Entry 5M4Q (X-ray diffraction, 1.73 A resolution); this record covers chains A and B.

Chain A (and B):
Protein: Xaa-Pro dipeptidase
Source organism: Homo sapiens
Notes: EC 3.4.13.9; chain B of this document is another copy of the same molecule, construct and numbering; everything in this record applies to it too
Reference sequence: P12955 (PEPD_HUMAN); numbering as in UniProt (aligned over 6-489)
Amino-acid sequence (484 residues; numbered 6 to 489; the number before each row is that of its first residue):
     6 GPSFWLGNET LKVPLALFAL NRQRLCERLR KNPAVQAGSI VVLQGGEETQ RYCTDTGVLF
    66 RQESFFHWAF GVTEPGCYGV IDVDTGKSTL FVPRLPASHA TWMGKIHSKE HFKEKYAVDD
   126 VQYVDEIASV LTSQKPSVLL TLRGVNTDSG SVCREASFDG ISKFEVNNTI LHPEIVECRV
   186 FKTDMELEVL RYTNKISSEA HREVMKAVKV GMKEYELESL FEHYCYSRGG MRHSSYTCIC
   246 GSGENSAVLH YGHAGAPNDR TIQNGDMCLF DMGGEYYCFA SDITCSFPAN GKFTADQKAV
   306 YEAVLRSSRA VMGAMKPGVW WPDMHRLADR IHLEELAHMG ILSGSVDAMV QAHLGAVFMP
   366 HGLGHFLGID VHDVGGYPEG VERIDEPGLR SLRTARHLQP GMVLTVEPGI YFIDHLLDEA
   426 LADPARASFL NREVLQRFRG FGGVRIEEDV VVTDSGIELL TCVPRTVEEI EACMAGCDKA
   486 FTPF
Disulfide bonds: Cys-482 forms a disulfide with the same residue of a neighbouring copy of this chain
Metal / ion sites: Mn2+ site 1: Asp-276, Asp-287, Glu-452 (together with hydroxide ion); Mn2+ site 2: Asp-287, His-370, Glu-412, Glu-452 (together with hydroxide ion)
Small-molecule neighbours:
  - hydroxide ion (OH): Asp-276, Asp-287, His-370, Glu-412, Arg-450, Glu-452
  - proline (PRO): Leu-254, His-255, Asp-276, His-366, His-370, His-377, Arg-398, Glu-412, Arg-450
UniProt features mapped onto this chain:
  - binding site (a dipeptide): His-255, Asp-287, His-377, Arg-398
  - binding site (Mn(2+)): Asp-276, Asp-287, His-370, Glu-412, Glu-452
  - modified residue: Ser-167 (Phosphoserine)
  - natural variant: Arg-184 (R184Q: In PD), Asp-276 (D276N: In PD), Gly-278 (G278D: In PD), Gly-448 (G448R: In PD), Glu-452 (deletion: In PD)

How chain A and chain B interact:
Contacting residue pairs (119; chain A residue first):
  Leu-11(A) / Lys-218(B)
  Leu-11(A) / Tyr-220(B)  hydrogen bond (backbone-side chain)
  Leu-11(A) / Asp-264(B)
  Gly-12(A) / Lys-218(B)
  Asn-13(A) / Lys-218(B)
  Asn-13(A) / Glu-221(B)  hydrogen bond
  Thr-15(A) / Tyr-220(B)
  Gly-51(A) / Tyr-57(B)
  Arg-56(A) / Arg-66(B)
  Arg-56(A) / Ser-239(B)  hydrogen bond (side chain-backbone)
  Arg-56(A) / Glu-280(B)  salt bridge
  Tyr-57(A) / Gly-51(B)
  Tyr-57(A) / Phe-65(B)
  Tyr-57(A) / Arg-66(B)  hydrogen bond (side chain-backbone)
  Tyr-57(A) / Gln-67(B)
  Tyr-57(A) / Glu-68(B)
  Cys-58(A) / Asn-151(B)
  Cys-58(A) / Ser-154(B)  hydrogen bond (backbone-side chain)
  Cys-58(A) / Ser-156(B)
  Cys-58(A) / Val-157(B)
  Cys-58(A) / Cys-158(B)  disulfide
  Thr-59(A) / Asn-151(B)
  Thr-59(A) / Ser-154(B)
  Thr-59(A) / Asp-375(B)
  Asp-60(A) / Asp-153(B)
  Asp-60(A) / Ser-154(B)
  Asp-60(A) / His-377(B)  salt bridge
  Asp-60(A) / Arg-398(B)  salt bridge
  Thr-61(A) / Ser-240(B)
  Phe-65(A) / Tyr-57(B)
  Phe-65(A) / Ala-259(B)  hydrophobic
  Arg-66(A) / Arg-56(B)
  Arg-66(A) / Tyr-57(B)  hydrogen bond (backbone-side chain)
  Gln-67(A) / Tyr-57(B)
  Glu-68(A) / Tyr-57(B)
  Ala-102(A) / His-420(B)
  Ala-105(A) / His-420(B)
  Thr-106(A) / Ala-252(B)
  Thr-106(A) / Val-253(B)
  Thr-106(A) / Leu-254(B)  hydrogen bond (backbone-backbone)
  Thr-106(A) / Pro-365(B)
  Thr-106(A) / His-420(B)  hydrogen bond
  Trp-107(A) / Val-253(B)
  Trp-107(A) / Leu-254(B)
  Trp-107(A) / His-255(B)  hydrogen bond (backbone-backbone)
  Trp-107(A) / Tyr-256(B)
  Trp-107(A) / His-366(B)
  Met-108(A) / Val-253(B)
  Met-108(A) / His-258(B)  hydrogen bond (backbone-side chain)
  Met-108(A) / Ala-261(B)
  Gly-109(A) / Val-253(B)
  Asn-151(A) / Cys-58(B)
  Asn-151(A) / Thr-59(B)
  Asp-153(A) / Asp-60(B)
  Ser-154(A) / Cys-58(B)  hydrogen bond (side chain-backbone)
  Ser-154(A) / Thr-59(B)
  Ser-154(A) / Asp-60(B)
  Ser-156(A) / Cys-58(B)
  Cys-158(A) / Cys-58(B)  disulfide
  Lys-218(A) / Leu-11(B)
  Lys-218(A) / Gly-12(B)
  Lys-218(A) / Asn-13(B)
  Tyr-220(A) / Leu-11(B)  hydrogen bond (side chain-backbone)
  Tyr-220(A) / Thr-15(B)
  Tyr-220(A) / Tyr-231(B)
  Glu-221(A) / Asn-13(B)  hydrogen bond
  Glu-221(A) / Ser-232(B)
  Glu-223(A) / Tyr-231(B)  hydrogen bond
  Glu-223(A) / Arg-237(B)  salt bridge
  Ser-224(A) / His-228(B)  hydrogen bond
  Ser-224(A) / Tyr-231(B)
  Ser-224(A) / Ser-232(B)
  Leu-225(A) / His-228(B)
  His-228(A) / Ser-224(B)  hydrogen bond
  His-228(A) / Leu-225(B)
  His-228(A) / His-228(B)
  Tyr-231(A) / Tyr-220(B)
  Tyr-231(A) / Glu-223(B)  hydrogen bond
  Tyr-231(A) / Ser-224(B)
  Ser-232(A) / Glu-221(B)
  Ser-232(A) / Ser-224(B)
  Arg-237(A) / Glu-223(B)  salt bridge
  Arg-237(A) / Thr-242(B)
  Arg-237(A) / Gly-257(B)  hydrogen bond (side chain-backbone)
  Arg-237(A) / Pro-262(B)
  Arg-237(A) / Asn-263(B)
  Ser-239(A) / Arg-56(B)  hydrogen bond (backbone-side chain)
  Ser-240(A) / Thr-61(B)
  Thr-242(A) / Arg-237(B)
  Ala-252(A) / Thr-106(B)
  Val-253(A) / Thr-106(B)
  Val-253(A) / Trp-107(B)
  Val-253(A) / Met-108(B)
  Val-253(A) / Gly-109(B)
  Leu-254(A) / Thr-106(B)  hydrogen bond (backbone-backbone)
  Leu-254(A) / Trp-107(B)
  His-255(A) / Trp-107(B)  hydrogen bond (backbone-backbone)
  Tyr-256(A) / Trp-107(B)
  Gly-257(A) / Arg-237(B)  hydrogen bond (backbone-side chain)
  His-258(A) / Met-108(B)  hydrogen bond (side chain-backbone)
  Ala-259(A) / Phe-65(B)
  Ala-259(A) / Thr-78(B)
  Ala-261(A) / Met-108(B)
  Pro-262(A) / Arg-237(B)
  Asn-263(A) / Arg-237(B)
  Asp-264(A) / Leu-11(B)
  Glu-280(A) / Arg-56(B)  salt bridge
  Pro-365(A) / Thr-106(B)
  His-366(A) / Trp-107(B)
  Asp-375(A) / Thr-59(B)
  His-377(A) / Asp-60(B)  salt bridge
  Arg-398(A) / Asp-60(B)  salt bridge
  His-420(A) / Ala-105(B)
  His-420(A) / Thr-106(B)  hydrogen bond
  Pro-488(A) / His-228(B)
  Phe-489(A) / Glu-208(B)
  Phe-489(A) / Leu-225(B)  hydrophobic
  Phe-489(A) / His-228(B)
  Phe-489(A) / Tyr-229(B)  hydrophobic
Other interface residues (no listed pair), chain A (74 interface residues in all): Glu-52, Gly-62, Leu-64, Thr-78, Val-157, Gly-216, Glu-227, Gly-235, His-238, Cys-243, Val-376, Ser-396, Ile-418, Leu-421
Other interface residues (no listed pair), chain B (75 interface residues in all): Glu-52, Gly-62, Leu-64, Ala-102, Gly-216, Glu-227, Arg-233, Gly-235, His-238, Cys-243, Val-376, Ser-396, Ile-418, Leu-421
Inter-chain disulfides: Cys-58(A)/Cys-158(B), Cys-158(A)/Cys-58(B)

In short:
74 residues of chain A and 75 residues of chain B are in contact, with 2 disulfide bonds, 24 hydrogen bonds
and 8 salt bridges. Among the polar pairs are Arg-56(A)/Glu-280(B), Asp-60(A)/His-377(B) and
Asp-60(A)/Arg-398(B). Bound to chain A: hydroxide ion and proline.
Chain A and chain B are both Xaa-Pro dipeptidase (Homo sapiens); the structure, Crystal Structure of Wild-Type
Human Prolidase with Mn ions and Pro ligand, was determined by X-ray diffraction together with 5M4G, 5M4J and
5M4L from the same study.
